Entry 6C6T (electron microscopy, 3.50 A resolution); this record covers chains A and D of the 9 polymer chains in the assembly.

Chain A:
Molecule: 29-nt DNA strand
Sequence (29 nucleotides; numbered 1 to 29; the number before each row is that of its first residue):
     1 GGGCTGCGGT AGCGTGACGG CGAATACCC

Chain D:
Name: Transcription antitermination protein RfaH
From: Escherichia coli (strain K12)
Reference sequence: P0AFW0 (RFAH_ECOLI); residue numbers follow UniProt; this construct covers 1-162
Sequence (162 residues; row label = number of the first residue in the row):
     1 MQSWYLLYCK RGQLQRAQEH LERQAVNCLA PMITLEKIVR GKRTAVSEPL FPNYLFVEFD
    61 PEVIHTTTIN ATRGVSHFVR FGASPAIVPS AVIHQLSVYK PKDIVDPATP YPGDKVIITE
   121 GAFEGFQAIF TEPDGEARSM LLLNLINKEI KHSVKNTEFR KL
Unresolved in the structure: 1, 35-46, 99-162
Reported in the primary citation:
  - binding site for the 29-nt DNA strand (chain A): Lys10, Arg11, Gln13 to Gln24, Asn70, Arg73, Val75
  - mutagenesis - K10A, R16A, H20A, R23A, R73A: decreased binding to ops (citing earlier work)

Interface between chain A and chain D:
Pairs across the interface - 19 pairs, chain A then chain D:
  DC4(A) with Arg11(D), sugar contact
  DT5(A) with Arg11(D), salt bridge to the phosphate
  DG8(A) with Lys10(D), base contact
  DG9(A) with Lys10(D), base contact; Arg16(D), base contact; Asn70(D), hydrogen bond to the base; Ala71(D), sugar contact; Thr72(D), hydrogen bond to the base; Arg73(D), base contact; Gly74(D), hydrogen bond to the base; Val75(D), hydrogen bond to the base
  DT10(A) with His20(D), base contact; Gln24(D), base contact; Thr68(D), sugar contact; Ala71(D), sugar contact; Thr72(D), base contact; Arg73(D), salt bridge to the phosphate
  DA11(A) with Thr68(D), hydrogen bond to the phosphate; Ala71(D), base contact
Interface residues without a listed pair, chain D (16 interface residues in all): Gln13, Arg23, Thr67, Ser76

In short:
Chain A and chain D form an interface of 6 and 16 residues respectively, with 5 hydrogen bonds and 2 salt
bridges. Among the polar pairs are DG9(A)-Asn70(D), DG9(A)-Thr72(D) and DG9(A)-Gly74(D). The paper reports a
binding site for the 29-nt DNA strand (chain A) at Lys10(D), Arg11(D) and Gln13(D) among others; K10A, R16A
and H20A of chain D, among others, reduce binding to ops; 5 substitutions were tested in all.
Here chain A is a 29-nt DNA strand and chain D is Transcription antitermination protein RfaH (Escherichia coli
(strain K12)). Entry 6C6T (CryoEM structure of E.coli RNA polymerase elongation complex bound with RfaH) was
determined by electron microscopy, deposited together with 6C6S and 6C6U.
